Entry 3K7A (X-ray diffraction, 3.80 A resolution); this record covers chains A and B of the 11 polymer chains in the assembly.

# Chain A
Protein: DNA-directed RNA polymerase II subunit RPB1
From: Saccharomyces cerevisiae
Notes: EC 2.7.7.6
UniProt: P04050 (RPB1_YEAST); residues 1-1733 here = UniProt positions 1-1733
Amino-acid sequence (1733 residues; row label = number of the first residue in the row):
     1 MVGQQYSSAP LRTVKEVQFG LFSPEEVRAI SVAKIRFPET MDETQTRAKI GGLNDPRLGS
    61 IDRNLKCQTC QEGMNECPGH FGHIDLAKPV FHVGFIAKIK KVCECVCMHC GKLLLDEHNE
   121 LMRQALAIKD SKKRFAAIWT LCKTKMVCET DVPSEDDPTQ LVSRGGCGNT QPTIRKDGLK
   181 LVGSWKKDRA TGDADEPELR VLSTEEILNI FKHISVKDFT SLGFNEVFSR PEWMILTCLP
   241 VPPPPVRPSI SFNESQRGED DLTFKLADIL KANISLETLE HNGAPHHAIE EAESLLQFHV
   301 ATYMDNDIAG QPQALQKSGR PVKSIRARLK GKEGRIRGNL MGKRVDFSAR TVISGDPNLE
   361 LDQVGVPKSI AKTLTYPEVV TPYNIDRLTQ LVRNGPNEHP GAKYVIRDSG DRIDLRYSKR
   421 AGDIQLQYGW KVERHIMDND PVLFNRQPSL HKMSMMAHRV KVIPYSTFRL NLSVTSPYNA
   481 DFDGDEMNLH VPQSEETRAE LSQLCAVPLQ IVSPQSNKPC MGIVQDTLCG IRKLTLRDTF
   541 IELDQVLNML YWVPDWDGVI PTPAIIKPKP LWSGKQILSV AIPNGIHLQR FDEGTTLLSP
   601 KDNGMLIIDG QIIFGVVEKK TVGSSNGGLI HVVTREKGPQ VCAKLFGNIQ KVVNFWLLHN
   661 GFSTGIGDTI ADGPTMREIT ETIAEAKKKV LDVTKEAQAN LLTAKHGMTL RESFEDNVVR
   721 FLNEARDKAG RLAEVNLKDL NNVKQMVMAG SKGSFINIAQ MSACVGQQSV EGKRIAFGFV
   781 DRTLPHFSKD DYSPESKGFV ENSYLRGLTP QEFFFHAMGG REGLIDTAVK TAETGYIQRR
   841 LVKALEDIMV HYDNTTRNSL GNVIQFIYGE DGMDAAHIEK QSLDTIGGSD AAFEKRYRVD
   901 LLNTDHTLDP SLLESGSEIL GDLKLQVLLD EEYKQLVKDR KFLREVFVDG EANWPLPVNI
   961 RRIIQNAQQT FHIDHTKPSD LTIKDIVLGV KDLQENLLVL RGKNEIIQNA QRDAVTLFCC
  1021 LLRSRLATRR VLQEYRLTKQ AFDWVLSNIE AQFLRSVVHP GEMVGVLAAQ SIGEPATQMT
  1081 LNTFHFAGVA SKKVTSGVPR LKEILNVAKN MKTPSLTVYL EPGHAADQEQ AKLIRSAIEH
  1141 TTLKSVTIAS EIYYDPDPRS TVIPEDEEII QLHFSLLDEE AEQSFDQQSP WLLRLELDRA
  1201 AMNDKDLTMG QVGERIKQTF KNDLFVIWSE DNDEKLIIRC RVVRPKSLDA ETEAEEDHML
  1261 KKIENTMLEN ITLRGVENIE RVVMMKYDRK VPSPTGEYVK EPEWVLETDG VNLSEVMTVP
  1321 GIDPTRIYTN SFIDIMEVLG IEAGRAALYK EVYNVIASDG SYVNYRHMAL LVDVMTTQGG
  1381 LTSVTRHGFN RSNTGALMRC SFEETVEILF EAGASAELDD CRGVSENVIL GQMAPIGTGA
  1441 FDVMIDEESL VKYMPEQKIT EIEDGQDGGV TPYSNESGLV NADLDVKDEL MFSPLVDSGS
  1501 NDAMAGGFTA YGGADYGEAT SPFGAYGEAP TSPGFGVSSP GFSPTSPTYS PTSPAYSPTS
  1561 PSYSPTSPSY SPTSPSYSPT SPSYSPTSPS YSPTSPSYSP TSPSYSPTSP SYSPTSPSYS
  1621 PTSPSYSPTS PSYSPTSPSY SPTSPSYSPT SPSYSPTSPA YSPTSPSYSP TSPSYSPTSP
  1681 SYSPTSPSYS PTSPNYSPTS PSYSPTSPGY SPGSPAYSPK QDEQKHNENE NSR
Not modelled in the structure: 1, 155-160, 1082-1091, 1177-1186, 1244-1253, 1446-1733
Metal / ion sites: Zn2+ site 1: Cys67, Cys70, Cys77, His80; Zn2+ site 2: Cys110, Cys167
UniProt features mapped onto this chain:
  - region: Pro248 to Asp260 (Lid loop), Asn306 to Lys323 (Rudder loop), Pro810 to Glu822 (Bridging helix)
  - binding site (Zn(2+)): Cys67, Cys70, Cys77, His80, Cys107, Cys110, Cys148, Cys167
  - binding site (Mg(2+)): Asp481, Asp483, Asp485
  - modified residue: Thr1471 (Phosphothreonine)
  - cross-link (Glycyl lysine isopeptide (Lys-Gly)): Lys695 (interchain with G-Cter in ubiquitin), Lys1246 (interchain with G-Cter in ubiquitin), Lys1350 (interchain with G-Cter in ubiquitin)
  - natural variant: Ser1653 to Pro1659 (deletion: In strain: A364A)
  - mutagenesis: Lys1246 (K1246R: Impairs ubiquitination during transcription stress)

# Chain B
Protein: DNA-directed RNA polymerase II subunit RPB2
From: Saccharomyces cerevisiae
Notes: EC 2.7.7.6
UniProt: P08518 (RPB2_YEAST); numbering as in UniProt (aligned over 1-1224)
Amino-acid sequence (1224 residues; row label = number of the first residue in the row):
     1 MSDLANSEKY YDEDPYGFED ESAPITAEDS WAVISAFFRE KGLVSQQLDS FNQFVDYTLQ
    61 DIICEDSTLI LEQLAQHTTE SDNISRKYEI SFGKIYVTKP MVNESDGVTH ALYPQEARLR
   121 NLTYSSGLFV DVKKRTYEAI DVPGRELKYE LIAEESEDDS ESGKVFIGRL PIMLRSKNCY
   181 LSEATESDLY KLKECPFDMG GYFIINGSEK VLIAQERSAG NIVQVFKKAA PSPISHVAEI
   241 RSALEKGSRF ISTLQVKLYG REGSSARTIK ATLPYIKQDI PIVIIFRALG IIPDGEILEH
   301 ICYDVNDWQM LEMLKPCVED GFVIQDRETA LDFIGRRGTA LGIKKEKRIQ YAKDILQKEF
   361 LPHITQLEGF ESRKAFFLGY MINRLLLCAL DRKDQDDRDH FGKKRLDLAG PLLAQLFKTL
   421 FKKLTKDIFR YMQRTVEEAH DFNMKLAINA KTITSGLKYA LATGNWGEQK KAMSSRAGVS
   481 QVLNRYTYSS TLSHLRRTNT PIGRDGKLAK PRQLHNTHWG LVCPAETPEG QACGLVKNLS
   541 LMSCISVGTD PMPIITFLSE WGMEPLEDYV PHQSPDATRV FVNGVWHGVH RNPARLMETL
   601 RTLRRKGDIN PEVSMIRDIR EKELKIFTDA GRVYRPLFIV EDDESLGHKE LKVRKGHIAK
   661 LMATEYQDIE GGFEDVEEYT WSSLLNEGLV EYIDAEEEES ILIAMQPEDL EPAEANEEND
   721 LDVDPAKRIR VSHHATTFTH CEIHPSMILG VAASIIPFPD HNQSPRNTYQ SAMGKQAMGV
   781 FLTNYNVRMD TMANILYYPQ KPLGTTRAME YLKFRELPAG QNAIVAIACY SGYNQEDSMI
   841 MNQSSIDRGL FRSLFFRSYM DQEKKYGMSI TETFEKPQRT NTLRMKHGTY DKLDDDGLIA
   901 PGVRVSGEDV IIGKTTPISP DEEELGQRTA YHSKRDASTP LRSTENGIVD QVLVTTNQDG
   961 LKFVKVRVRT TKIPQIGDKF ASRHGQKGTI GITYRREDMP FTAEGIVPDL IINPHAIPSR
  1021 MTVAHLIECL LSKVAALSGN EGDASPFTDI TVEGISKLLR EHGYQSRGFE VMYNGHTGKK
  1081 LMAQIFFGPT YYQRLRHMVD DKIHARARGP MQVLTRQPVE GRSRDGGLRF GEMERDCMIA
  1141 HGAASFLKER LMEASDAFRV HICGICGLMT VIAKLNHNQF ECKGCDNKID IYQIHIPYAA
  1201 KLLFQELMAM NITPRLYTDR SRDF
Not modelled in the structure: 1-19, 71-89, 135-163, 669-677, 716-721, 864-867, 917-932
Metal / ion sites: Zn2+: Cys1163, Cys1166, Cys1182, Cys1185

# How chain A and chain B interact
Residue-residue contacts (412):
  Val2(A) with Ala1157(B), hydrophobic; His1195(B)
  Gln4(A) with Phe1158(B); Arg1159(B), hydrogen bond
  Gln5(A) with Arg1159(B), hydrogen bond (backbone-side chain); Leu1175(B)
  Tyr6(A) with Leu1175(B)
  Ser7(A) with His1161(B); Leu1175(B); Gln1193(B), hydrogen bond
  Ser8(A) with Asn1178(B), hydrogen bond; Phe1180(B)
  Ala9(A) with Phe1180(B), hydrophobic; Gln1193(B)
  Pro10(A) with Ile1191(B); Tyr1192(B); Gln1193(B), hydrogen bond (backbone-backbone)
  Leu11(A) with Gln1193(B); His1195(B)
  Arg12(A) with Tyr1192(B); Gln1193(B), hydrogen bond (backbone-backbone); Ile1194(B); Thr1218(B)
  Thr13(A) with Thr1218(B)
  Val14(A) with Leu1216(B), hydrophobic; Tyr1217(B)
  Lys15(A) with Tyr1217(B), hydrogen bond (backbone-backbone); Thr1218(B); Asp1219(B); Arg1220(B)
  Glu16(A) with Arg1215(B); Leu1216(B); Tyr1217(B), hydrogen bond (backbone-backbone); Asp1219(B); Arg1220(B); Arg1222(B)
  Val17(A) with Arg1215(B); Leu1216(B), hydrophobic
  Gln18(A) with Thr1213(B); Arg1215(B), hydrogen bond (backbone-backbone)
  Phe19(A) with Thr1213(B)
  Gly20(A) with Asn1211(B); Ile1212(B); Thr1213(B), hydrogen bond (backbone-backbone)
  Leu21(A) with Asn1211(B); Thr1213(B)
  Phe22(A) with Met1208(B), hydrophobic; Asn1211(B), hydrogen bond (backbone-backbone); Thr1213(B)
  Glu26(A) with Leu1168(B); Arg1215(B), salt bridge
  Ala29(A) with Lys1183(B); Gly1184(B)
  Ile30(A) with Leu1168(B), hydrophobic; Thr1170(B); Lys1183(B), hydrogen bond (backbone-side chain)
  Gln68(A) with Ile1172(B)
  Thr69(A) with Lys1174(B)
  Cys70(A) with Ile1172(B), hydrophobic; Ala1173(B)
  Gln71(A) with Asn1176(B)
  Glu72(A) with Ala1173(B); Leu1175(B)
  Asn75(A) with Arg1116(B)
  Glu76(A) with Phe1158(B); Arg1159(B), salt bridge; Leu1175(B)
  Cys77(A) with Lys1201(B)
  Pro78(A) with Lys1201(B); Gln1205(B)
  Gly79(A) with Lys1201(B); Gln1205(B), hydrogen bond (backbone-side chain)
  Phe81(A) with Gln1205(B); Met1208(B), hydrophobic; Ala1209(B)
  His92(A) with Met1210(B)
  Phe228(A) with Arg1215(B)
  Trp233(A) with Asn1211(B)
  Leu236(A) with Asn1211(B)
  Pro240(A) with Met1208(B); Ala1209(B)
  Pro242(A) with Ala1209(B), hydrophobic
  Pro243(A) with Gln1205(B)
  Pro245(A) with Leu1114(B); Tyr1198(B); Lys1201(B)
  Val246(A) with Leu1114(B); Leu1202(B), hydrophobic; Gln1205(B); Glu1206(B)
  Pro248(A) with Leu1114(B), hydrophobic
  Glu254(A) with Arg935(B)
  Tyr303(A) with Ala1209(B)
  Met304(A) with Met1210(B), hydrophobic
  Arg320(A) with Lys471(B)
  Pro321(A) with Lys471(B)
  Ile325(A) with Met1210(B), hydrophobic
  Arg328(A) with Glu1206(B), salt bridge
  Leu329(A) with Leu1203(B), hydrophobic; Glu1206(B); Leu1207(B), hydrophobic; Met1210(B), hydrophobic
  Arg335(A) with Leu1114(B); Leu1202(B); Glu1206(B), salt bridge
  Ile336(A) with Leu1203(B), hydrophobic
  Arg337(A) with Arg1129(B); Glu1132(B)
  Gly338(A) with Arg1129(B), hydrogen bond (backbone-side chain)
  Asn339(A) with Thr1115(B); Gln1117(B), hydrogen bond (backbone-side chain); Asp1156(B); Ala1199(B)
  Leu340(A) with Pro1197(B), hydrophobic; Ala1200(B); Leu1203(B), hydrophobic
  Met341(A) with Glu1132(B); Arg1135(B), hydrogen bond
  Gly342(A) with Arg1129(B); Phe1130(B); Gly1131(B)
  Lys343(A) with Gln1117(B); Phe1130(B), hydrogen bond (backbone-backbone); Leu1151(B); Ser1155(B); Asp1156(B), salt bridge; Pro1197(B)
  Arg344(A) with Gln1117(B), hydrogen bond (backbone-side chain); Pro1118(B); Glu1120(B), salt bridge; Gly1127(B); Leu1128(B); Ser1155(B)
  Val345(A) with Gly1127(B); Leu1128(B), hydrogen bond (backbone-backbone); Phe1130(B), hydrophobic; Arg1150(B); Ala1154(B)
  Asp346(A) with Arg1106(B), salt bridge; Arg1108(B); Gly1109(B); Pro1118(B); Arg1150(B); Ala1154(B); Ser1155(B)
  Phe347(A) with Arg1106(B); Ala1107(B), hydrophobic; Arg1108(B); Arg1150(B)
  Ser348(A) with Ala1105(B); Arg1106(B), hydrogen bond (backbone-backbone); Leu1128(B), hydrogen bond (side chain-backbone)
  Ala349(A) with His1104(B); Ala1105(B), hydrophobic; Leu1128(B)
  Arg350(A) with Lys1102(B); Ile1103(B); His1104(B), hydrogen bond (backbone-backbone); Leu1128(B)
  Thr351(A) with Ile1103(B)
  Val352(A) with Val1099(B), hydrophobic
  Gly355(A) with Tyr833(B)
  Asp356(A) with Tyr833(B), hydrogen bond
  Pro357(A) with Ser831(B); Gly832(B); Tyr833(B)
  Asn358(A) with Tyr833(B), hydrogen bond
  Ile370(A) with Ile1103(B), hydrophobic; Ala1105(B), hydrophobic
  Thr373(A) with Ala1105(B); Ala1107(B)
  Leu374(A) with Arg1106(B)
  Arg412(A) with Arg1108(B)
  Tyr417(A) with His887(B)
  Leu443(A) with Met1138(B), hydrophobic; Phe1146(B), hydrophobic
  Asn445(A) with Glu1134(B)
  Gln447(A) with Arg1129(B); Glu1134(B), hydrogen bond
  Ser449(A) with Met1133(B); Glu1134(B), hydrogen bond; Cys1137(B), hydrogen bond (backbone-side chain)
  His451(A) with Cys1137(B), hydrogen bond (backbone-side chain)
  Lys452(A) with Ala1140(B); His1141(B), hydrogen bond (backbone-side chain)
  Met455(A) with Phe1130(B), hydrophobic; Glu1134(B); Cys1137(B), hydrophobic; Met1138(B), hydrophobic; His1141(B), hydrogen bond (backbone-side chain)
  Ser466(A) with Gln975(B), hydrogen bond; Val1099(B); Asp1100(B), hydrogen bond; Ile1103(B)
  Thr467(A) with Gly977(B); Val1099(B)
  Arg469(A) with Ile976(B); Gly991(B), hydrogen bond (side chain-backbone)
  Leu472(A) with Gln835(B)
  Thr475(A) with Glu836(B)
  Asp481(A) with Glu836(B); Asp837(B)
  Phe482(A) with Gln835(B); Glu836(B), hydrogen bond (backbone-backbone); Asp837(B); Ser838(B); Thr989(B), hydrogen bond (backbone-side chain)
  Asp483(A) with Asp837(B); Lys979(B); Lys987(B); Thr989(B)
  Gly484(A) with Thr989(B)
  Glu486(A) with Lys1102(B), salt bridge
  Asn488(A) with Leu1128(B); Arg1129(B)
  His490(A) with Phe1130(B); Arg1150(B), hydrogen bond
  Val491(A) with Arg1150(B), hydrogen bond (backbone-side chain)
  Pro492(A) with Glu1149(B)
  Gln493(A) with Glu1149(B), hydrogen bond (backbone-side chain)
  Ser494(A) with Glu1149(B), hydrogen bond (backbone-side chain)
  Thr497(A) with Phe1146(B); Glu1149(B), hydrogen bond
  Glu500(A) with Ala1143(B); Ala1144(B), hydrogen bond (side chain-backbone); Ser1145(B), hydrogen bond (side chain-backbone); Phe1146(B), hydrogen bond (side chain-backbone)
  Leu501(A) with Phe1146(B), hydrophobic
  Leu504(A) with His1141(B)
  Cys505(A) with Met1138(B), hydrophobic; His1141(B)
  Gln510(A) with His1141(B)
  Gln525(A) with Gln835(B); Glu836(B), hydrogen bond (side chain-backbone); His1015(B)
  Asp526(A) with Cys829(B), hydrogen bond; Gly832(B); Gln835(B), hydrogen bond (backbone-side chain); Asn1013(B), hydrogen bond; His1015(B), salt bridge
  Thr527(A) with Gln835(B)
  Cys529(A) with His1015(B)
  Gln545(A) with Lys1079(B)
  Leu658(A) with Tyr830(B); Ser831(B); Asn1074(B), hydrogen bond (backbone-side chain)
  His659(A) with Asn1074(B), hydrogen bond; Thr1077(B); Leu1081(B)
  Asn660(A) with Leu1081(B); Met1082(B), hydrogen bond (backbone-backbone); Ala1083(B), hydrogen bond (backbone-backbone)
  Gly661(A) with Leu1081(B)
  Phe662(A) with Ile827(B); Ala828(B); Cys829(B), hydrogen bond (backbone-backbone); Pro1014(B), hydrophobic; Ala1083(B), hydrophobic
  Ser663(A) with Ile827(B), hydrogen bond (side chain-backbone); Pro1014(B); Gln1084(B); Ile1085(B); Phe1086(B), hydrogen bond (side chain-backbone)
  Thr664(A) with Ile827(B); Pro1014(B); Phe1086(B)
  Gly665(A) with Phe1069(B); Phe1086(B)
  Ile666(A) with Ile1027(B), hydrophobic; Leu1030(B), hydrophobic; Arg1067(B); Phe1086(B), hydrophobic
  Asp668(A) with Phe1069(B)
  Ile670(A) with Arg1067(B)
  Thr680(A) with Ile729(B)
  Asn742(A) with Phe1069(B)
  Met746(A) with Pro1014(B); His1015(B), hydrogen bond; Pro1018(B), hydrophobic
  Ser751(A) with His1015(B), hydrogen bond
  Lys752(A) with His1015(B); Ser1019(B)
  Asn757(A) with Pro1018(B); Met1021(B)
  Gln760(A) with Met1021(B)
  Met761(A) with Val1023(B), hydrophobic
  Glu771(A) with Lys510(B); Gln513(B)
  Ala776(A) with Asn516(B)
  Gly778(A) with Asp397(B); His515(B); Asn516(B)
  Phe779(A) with Asn516(B); Thr517(B); Glu698(B); Glu699(B)
  Val780(A) with Glu699(B), hydrogen bond (backbone-side chain)
  Arg782(A) with Glu698(B), hydrogen bond (side chain-backbone); Glu699(B), hydrogen bond (side chain-backbone); Ser700(B); Ile701(B), hydrogen bond (side chain-backbone); Leu702(B)
  Thr783(A) with Asn516(B)
  Leu784(A) with Trp519(B), hydrophobic
  Pro785(A) with Glu698(B); Ile701(B); Leu702(B); Ile703(B), hydrogen bond (backbone-backbone)
  His786(A) with Trp519(B), hydrogen bond; Ile703(B), hydrogen bond (side chain-backbone); Met705(B); Glu742(B), salt bridge
  Phe787(A) with Leu702(B)
  Lys789(A) with Arg620(B)
  Glu795(A) with Val731(B)
  Glu801(A) with Ile729(B)
  Asn802(A) with Arg728(B); Ile729(B), hydrogen bond (side chain-backbone)
  Tyr804(A) with His761(B), hydrogen bond (backbone-side chain); Asn762(B); Gln763(B); Met1021(B), hydrophobic
  Leu805(A) with His761(B), hydrogen bond (backbone-side chain); Val1052(B), hydrophobic
  Arg806(A) with Pro725(B); Lys727(B); Arg728(B), hydrogen bond (backbone-side chain); Ile729(B); His761(B)
  Gly807(A) with Arg728(B); Asp760(B); His761(B)
  Leu808(A) with Arg728(B), hydrogen bond (backbone-side chain); Asp760(B), hydrogen bond (backbone-backbone); Phe1047(B)
  Thr809(A) with Ile729(B); Arg730(B); Phe1047(B)
  Pro810(A) with Trp519(B); Met705(B), hydrophobic; Pro745(B), hydrophobic; Phe1047(B)
  Gln811(A) with Met705(B)
  Phe813(A) with Pro524(B), hydrophobic; Ile748(B), hydrophobic; Pro759(B); Asn767(B)
  Phe814(A) with Leu514(B), hydrophobic; His515(B); Asn516(B); His518(B); Trp519(B)
  His816(A) with Ser764(B)
  Ala817(A) with Leu514(B), hydrophobic; Pro524(B), hydrophobic; Ser764(B), hydrogen bond (backbone-side chain)
  Met818(A) with Leu514(B); Asn516(B)
  Arg821(A) with Arg512(B), hydrogen bond (side chain-backbone); Leu514(B); Pro524(B), hydrogen bond (side chain-backbone); Gly534(B)
  Glu822(A) with Gln513(B)
  Leu824(A) with Pro765(B), hydrophobic; Thr768(B); Tyr769(B)
  Ile825(A) with Arg512(B); Gln513(B)
  Ala828(A) with Gly530(B)
  Gln838(A) with Met1133(B)
  Arg839(A) with Glu1132(B), salt bridge
  Val842(A) with Asp1136(B)
  Lys843(A) with Glu1132(B), salt bridge; Arg1135(B)
  Glu846(A) with Arg1135(B), salt bridge
  Met1063(A) with Ile1139(B)
  Val1066(A) with Asp1136(B)
  Gln1070(A) with Cys1137(B)
  Asn1265(A) with Gly263(B), hydrogen bond (side chain-backbone); Ser264(B)
  Glu1269(A) with Glu262(B); Gly263(B)
  Leu1409(A) with Leu1207(B), hydrophobic; Ile1212(B)
  Phe1410(A) with Met1210(B), hydrophobic; Ile1212(B), hydrophobic
  Leu1418(A) with Arg1222(B)
  Asp1420(A) with Arg1220(B)
  Cys1421(A) with Arg1220(B), hydrogen bond (backbone-side chain)
  Arg1422(A) with Arg1220(B)
  Val1424(A) with Ile1139(B), hydrophobic
  Val1428(A) with Arg1135(B); Leu1151(B), hydrophobic
  Ile1429(A) with Pro1197(B); Ala1200(B)
  Leu1430(A) with His1195(B); Ile1196(B); Pro1197(B); Phe1204(B), hydrophobic
  Gly1431(A) with Lys1148(B); Met1152(B); Pro1197(B)
  Met1433(A) with Ser1145(B)
  Ile1436(A) with Ile1139(B); Gly1142(B); Ala1144(B), hydrophobic; Leu1147(B), hydrophobic
  Gly1437(A) with Gly1142(B)
  Thr1438(A) with Gly1142(B), hydrogen bond (side chain-backbone); Ala1144(B); Ser1145(B)
  Gly1439(A) with Ala1144(B)
Other interface residues (no listed pair), chain A (219 interface residues in all): Val27, Val32, Cys238, Leu239, Gln316, Lys332, Ile353, Ser354, Ser369, Thr375, Pro448, Tyr465, Ala480, Val524, Leu657, Gly667, Thr669, Val743, Gly753, Val770, Ile775, Ser788, Gly820, Val829, Lys1144, Ser1425, Gln1432, Ala1434
Other interface residues (no listed pair), chain B (202 interface residues in all): His400, Gln469, Cys523, Thr527, Gln531, Cys533, Lys537, Ala695, Ala726, Leu749, Asn834, Arg884, Gly988, Ile990, Ile992, Ile1017, Leu1026, His1076, Lys1080, Met1111, Val1113, Val1119, Glu1153, Cys1166, His1177, Pro1214

# In short
The interface between chain A and chain B involves 219 residues on one side and 202 on the other; the contacts
include 75 hydrogen bonds and 13 salt bridges. Polar pairs include Glu26(A)-Arg1215(B), Glu76(A)-Arg1159(B)
and Arg328(A)-Glu1206(B).
Chain A is DNA-directed RNA polymerase II subunit RPB1 and chain B is DNA-directed RNA polymerase II subunit
RPB2, both from Saccharomyces cerevisiae; the structure, Crystal Structure of an RNA polymerase II-TFIIB
complex, was determined by X-ray diffraction.
